PDB entry 2P6S | X-ray diffraction, 2.80 A resolution | chains C and D of the 8 polymer chains in the assembly

# Chain C (and D)
Molecule: Transcriptional regulator, LRP/AsnC family
From: Neisseria meningitidis
Notes: chain D of this document is another copy of the same molecule, construct and numbering; everything in this record applies to it too
UniProt: Q9K0L9 (Q9K0L9_NEIMB); residues 1-160 here correspond to UniProt positions 28-187 (UniProt number = residue number + 27)
Amino-acid sequence (162 residues; row label = number of the first residue in the row; numbers below 1 keep their minus sign (Gly-1 is residue -1)):
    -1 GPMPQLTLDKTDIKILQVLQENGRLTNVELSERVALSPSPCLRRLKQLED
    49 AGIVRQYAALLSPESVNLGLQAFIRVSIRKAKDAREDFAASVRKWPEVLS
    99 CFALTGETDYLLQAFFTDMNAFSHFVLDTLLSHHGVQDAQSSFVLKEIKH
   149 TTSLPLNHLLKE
Unresolved in the structure: -1 to 4, 159-160 (chain D: -1 to 2, 159-160)
Construct notes: cloning artifact (-1 to 0); modified residue (1, 117)
Modified residues: Mse1 (selenomethionine); Mse117 (selenomethionine; parent Met)
Ion coordination: Ca2+: Gly67 (shared with 1 residue of chain F)
Small-molecule neighbours:
  - methionine (MET), molecule 1: Arg83, Ala101, Leu102, Thr103, Gly104, Thr106, Asp107, Tyr108
  - methionine (MET), molecule 2: Val124, Leu125, Leu129, Ala137, Gln138, Ser139

# How chain C and chain D interact
Pairs across the interface (158; chain C residue first):
  Leu14(C) - Leu59(D)  hydrophobic
  Leu14(C) - Val64(D)  hydrophobic
  Leu17(C) - Ala56(D)
  Leu17(C) - Ala57(D)  hydrogen bond (backbone-backbone)
  Gln18(C) - Ala56(D)
  Gln18(C) - Ala57(D)
  Gln18(C) - Leu59(D)
  Glu19(C) - Gln54(D)  hydrogen bond (backbone-side chain)
  Glu19(C) - Tyr55(D)
  Asn20(C) - Tyr55(D)
  Gly21(C) - Arg22(D)  hydrogen bond (backbone-side chain)
  Gly21(C) - Tyr55(D)  hydrogen bond (backbone-backbone)
  Gly21(C) - Ala56(D)
  Gly21(C) - Ala57(D)
  Arg22(C) - Gly21(D)  hydrogen bond (side chain-backbone)
  Arg22(C) - Arg22(D)
  Arg22(C) - Leu23(D)  hydrogen bond (side chain-backbone)
  Arg22(C) - Leu43(D)
  Arg22(C) - Tyr55(D)
  Leu23(C) - Arg22(D)  hydrogen bond (backbone-side chain)
  Leu43(C) - Arg22(D)
  Ile51(C) - Leu59(D)
  Ile51(C) - Ser60(D)  hydrogen bond (backbone-backbone)
  Ile51(C) - Ser63(D)
  Val52(C) - Leu58(D)
  Val52(C) - Leu59(D)  hydrophobic
  Arg53(C) - Leu58(D)  hydrogen bond (backbone-backbone)
  Arg53(C) - Leu59(D)  hydrogen bond (side chain-backbone)
  Arg53(C) - His148(D)  hydrogen bond
  Gln54(C) - Gln18(D)
  Gln54(C) - Glu19(D)
  Gln54(C) - Ala57(D)
  Gln54(C) - Leu58(D)  hydrogen bond (backbone-backbone)
  Tyr55(C) - Glu19(D)
  Tyr55(C) - Asn20(D)
  Tyr55(C) - Gly21(D)  hydrogen bond (backbone-backbone)
  Tyr55(C) - Arg22(D)  hydrogen bond
  Tyr55(C) - Ala56(D)
  Ala56(C) - Gln18(D)
  Ala56(C) - Tyr55(D)
  Ala56(C) - Ala56(D)  hydrogen bond (backbone-backbone)
  Ala56(C) - Leu58(D)  hydrophobic
  Ala56(C) - Thr150(D)
  Ala57(C) - Leu17(D)  hydrogen bond (backbone-backbone)
  Ala57(C) - Gln18(D)
  Ala57(C) - Gly21(D)
  Ala57(C) - Gln54(D)
  Leu58(C) - Val52(D)
  Leu58(C) - Arg53(D)  hydrogen bond (backbone-backbone)
  Leu58(C) - Gln54(D)  hydrogen bond (backbone-backbone)
  Leu58(C) - Ala56(D)  hydrophobic
  Leu58(C) - Thr150(D)
  Leu59(C) - Leu14(D)  hydrophobic
  Leu59(C) - Gln18(D)
  Leu59(C) - Ile51(D)
  Leu59(C) - Val52(D)  hydrophobic
  Leu59(C) - Arg53(D)  hydrogen bond (backbone-side chain)
  Leu59(C) - Leu152(D)  hydrophobic
  Ser60(C) - Gly50(D)
  Ser60(C) - Ile51(D)  hydrogen bond (backbone-backbone)
  Pro61(C) - Leu152(D)  hydrophobic
  Ser63(C) - Ile51(D)
  Val64(C) - Ile51(D)  hydrophobic
  Val64(C) - Leu154(D)  hydrophobic
  Val64(C) - His156(D)  hydrogen bond (backbone-side chain)
  Val64(C) - Leu157(D)
  Asn65(C) - Gln3(D)
  Asn65(C) - His156(D)
  Leu66(C) - Pro153(D)
  Leu66(C) - His156(D)
  Gln69(C) - Phe100(D)
  Phe71(C) - Phe100(D)  hydrophobic
  Phe71(C) - Leu102(D)  hydrophobic
  Phe71(C) - Leu109(D)  hydrophobic
  Arg73(C) - Arg73(D)
  Val90(C) - Lys147(D)  hydrogen bond (backbone-side chain)
  Arg91(C) - Ile146(D)  hydrogen bond (side chain-backbone)
  Arg91(C) - Lys147(D)
  Trp93(C) - Lys147(D)  hydrogen bond (backbone-side chain)
  Pro94(C) - Pro153(D)
  Glu95(C) - Pro153(D)
  Val96(C) - Lys147(D)  hydrogen bond (backbone-side chain)
  Leu97(C) - Lys147(D)
  Leu97(C) - His148(D)
  Leu97(C) - Thr149(D)  hydrogen bond (backbone-backbone)
  Leu97(C) - Thr150(D)
  Leu97(C) - Ser151(D)
  Ser98(C) - Lys147(D)
  Ser98(C) - His148(D)
  Cys99(C) - Glu145(D)
  Cys99(C) - Ile146(D)  hydrogen bond (backbone-backbone)
  Cys99(C) - Lys147(D)  hydrogen bond (backbone-backbone)
  Phe100(C) - Gln69(D)
  Phe100(C) - Phe71(D)  hydrophobic
  Phe100(C) - Val142(D)  hydrophobic
  Phe100(C) - Lys144(D)
  Phe100(C) - Glu145(D)
  Ala101(C) - Phe141(D)
  Ala101(C) - Val142(D)
  Ala101(C) - Leu143(D)  hydrogen bond (backbone-backbone)
  Ala101(C) - Lys144(D)  hydrogen bond (backbone-backbone)
  Leu102(C) - Phe71(D)  hydrophobic
  Leu102(C) - Ser140(D)
  Leu102(C) - Phe141(D)
  Leu102(C) - Val142(D)  hydrophobic
  Leu102(C) - Leu143(D)
  Thr103(C) - Ser140(D)
  Thr103(C) - Phe141(D)  hydrogen bond (backbone-backbone)
  Thr103(C) - Leu143(D)
  Tyr108(C) - Ile146(D)  hydrophobic
  Leu109(C) - Phe71(D)  hydrophobic
  Phe113(C) - Leu152(D)  hydrophobic
  Thr115(C) - His156(D)
  Ser140(C) - Thr103(D)  hydrogen bond (side chain-backbone)
  Phe141(C) - Ala101(D)
  Phe141(C) - Leu102(D)
  Phe141(C) - Thr103(D)  hydrogen bond (backbone-side chain)
  Val142(C) - Phe100(D)  hydrophobic
  Val142(C) - Ala101(D)
  Val142(C) - Leu102(D)  hydrophobic
  Leu143(C) - Ala101(D)  hydrogen bond (backbone-backbone)
  Leu143(C) - Thr103(D)
  Lys144(C) - Phe100(D)
  Lys144(C) - Ala101(D)  hydrogen bond (backbone-backbone)
  Glu145(C) - Cys99(D)
  Glu145(C) - Phe100(D)
  Ile146(C) - Ala87(D)  hydrophobic
  Ile146(C) - Arg91(D)  hydrogen bond (backbone-side chain)
  Ile146(C) - Cys99(D)  hydrogen bond (backbone-backbone)
  Ile146(C) - Tyr108(D)  hydrophobic
  Lys147(C) - Val90(D)
  Lys147(C) - Arg91(D)
  Lys147(C) - Val96(D)
  Lys147(C) - Leu97(D)
  Lys147(C) - Ser98(D)
  Lys147(C) - Cys99(D)  hydrogen bond (backbone-backbone)
  His148(C) - Arg53(D)
  His148(C) - Leu97(D)
  His148(C) - Ser98(D)
  His148(C) - Phe100(D)
  Thr149(C) - Leu97(D)  hydrogen bond (backbone-backbone)
  Thr150(C) - Ala56(D)
  Thr150(C) - Leu58(D)
  Ser151(C) - Leu97(D)
  Leu152(C) - Leu59(D)  hydrophobic
  Leu152(C) - Pro61(D)  hydrophobic
  Leu152(C) - Val64(D)  hydrophobic
  Leu152(C) - Leu66(D)  hydrophobic
  Leu152(C) - Leu97(D)  hydrophobic
  Leu152(C) - Phe113(D)  hydrophobic
  Pro153(C) - Leu66(D)
  Pro153(C) - Glu95(D)
  Pro153(C) - Leu97(D)
  Leu154(C) - Val64(D)  hydrophobic
  His156(C) - Val64(D)  hydrogen bond (side chain-backbone)
  His156(C) - Asn65(D)
  His156(C) - Leu66(D)
  Leu157(C) - Val64(D)
Interface residues without a listed pair, chain C (65 interface residues in all): Thr24, Asn25, Gly50, Ala87
Interface residues without a listed pair, chain D (67 interface residues in all): Leu4, Trp93, Pro94, Gly104, Gln111, Thr115

# Summary
The interface between chain C and chain D involves 65 residues on one side and 67 on the other, with 40
hydrogen bonds. Polar contacts include Glu19(C)-Gln54(D), Gly21(C)-Arg22(D) and Arg22(C)-Leu23(D). Bound to
chain C: methionine.
Both chains are Transcriptional regulator, LRP/AsnC family (Neisseria meningitidis). Entry 2P6S (Crystal
Structure of Transcriptional Regulator NMB0573/L-Met Complex from Neisseria Meningitidis) was determined by
X-ray diffraction together with 2P5V and 2P6T from the same study.
